PDB entry 7YJM | electron microscopy, 3.20 A resolution | chains B and C of the 5 polymer chains in the assembly

[Chain B]
Name: Long chain base biosynthesis protein 2a
Source organism: Arabidopsis thaliana
Notes: EC 2.3.1.50
UniProtKB: Q9LSZ9 (LCB2A_ARATH); numbering as in UniProt (aligned over 1-489)
Amino-acid sequence (489 residues; numbered 1 to 489; the number before each row is that of its first residue):
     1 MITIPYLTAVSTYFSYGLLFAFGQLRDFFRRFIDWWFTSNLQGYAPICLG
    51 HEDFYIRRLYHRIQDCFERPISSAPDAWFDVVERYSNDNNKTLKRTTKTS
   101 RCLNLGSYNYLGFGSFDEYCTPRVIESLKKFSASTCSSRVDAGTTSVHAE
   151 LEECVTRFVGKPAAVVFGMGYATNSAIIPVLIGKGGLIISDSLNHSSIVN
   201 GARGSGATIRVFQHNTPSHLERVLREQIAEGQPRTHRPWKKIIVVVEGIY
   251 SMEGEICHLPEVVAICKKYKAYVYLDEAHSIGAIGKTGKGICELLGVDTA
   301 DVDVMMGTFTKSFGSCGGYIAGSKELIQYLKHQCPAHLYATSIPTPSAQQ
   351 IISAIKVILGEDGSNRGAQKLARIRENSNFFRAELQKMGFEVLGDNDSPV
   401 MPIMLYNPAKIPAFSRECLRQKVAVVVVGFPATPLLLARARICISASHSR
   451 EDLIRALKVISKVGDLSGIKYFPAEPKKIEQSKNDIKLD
Not modelled in the structure: 37-40, 476-489
Small-molecule neighbours:
  - pyridoxal phosphate (PLP): Met169, Gly170, Tyr171, Asn174, His195, Ser197, Ile198, Glu247, Asp276, Ala278, His279, Met306, Thr308, Thr310, Lys311, Gly317
  - Z1T (N-[(2S,3R,4E)-1,3-dihydroxyoctadec-4-en-2-yl]tetracosanamide): Tyr13, Tyr16, Gly17, Leu18, Phe20, Ala21, Tyr55, Phe430, Leu435
Swiss-Prot annotation at these positions:
  - modified residue: Lys311 (N6-(pyridoxal phosphate)lysine)
Reported in the primary citation:
  - binding site for pyridoxal phosphate: Lys311
  - binding site for Z1T: Tyr55

[Chain C]
Name: Transmembrane protein, putative (DUF3317)
Source organism: Arabidopsis thaliana
UniProtKB: A8MSB8 (A8MSB8_ARATH); numbering as in UniProt (aligned over 1-56)
Amino-acid sequence (77 residues; numbered -20 to 56; the number before each row is that of its first residue; numbers below 1 keep their minus sign (Met-20 is residue -20)):
   -20 MADYKDDDDKSGPDEVDASGRMNWVQRKIYLYNVTFGLYMLDWWERYLFN
    30 SLVVVLMWFVLYNGTRYFSELFQRHLT
Not modelled in the structure: -20 to 0, 49-56
Construct notes: initiating methionine (-20); expression tag (-19 to 0)

[Interface between chain B and chain C]
Contacting residue pairs (25; chain B residue first):
  Ser11(B) - Thr14(C)
  Ser15(B) - Phe15(C)
  Leu18(B) - Phe15(C)
  Leu18(B) - Leu17(C)  hydrophobic
  Leu19(B) - Leu20(C)  hydrophobic
  Phe22(B) - Glu24(C)
  Arg26(B) - Asp21(C)  salt bridge
  Arg26(B) - Trp23(C)
  Arg26(B) - Glu24(C)  salt bridge
  Leu59(B) - Met19(C)  hydrophobic
  Arg62(B) - Met19(C)
  Arg62(B) - Glu24(C)  salt bridge
  Ile63(B) - Met19(C)  hydrophobic
  Asn407(B) - Thr14(C)  hydrogen bond (side chain-backbone)
  Pro408(B) - Met19(C)
  Ala409(B) - Val13(C)
  Ala409(B) - Gly16(C)
  Ala409(B) - Tyr18(C)
  Lys410(B) - Val13(C)
  Lys410(B) - Thr14(C)
  Ala413(B) - Tyr9(C)
  Ala413(B) - Val13(C)  hydrophobic
  Arg416(B) - Tyr18(C)  hydrogen bond
  Leu466(B) - Leu10(C)
  Ser467(B) - Leu10(C)
Also at the interface, not in a pair above, chain B (20 interface residues in all): Phe14, Pro412, Glu417
Also at the interface, not in a pair above, chain C (16 interface residues in all): Arg6, Asn12, Phe28

[In short]
20 residues of chain B and 16 residues of chain C are in contact; the contacts include 2 hydrogen bonds and 3
salt bridges. Among the polar pairs are Arg26(B)-Asp21(C), Arg26(B)-Glu24(C) and Arg62(B)-Glu24(C). From the
paper: a binding site for pyridoxal phosphate at Lys311(B); a binding site for Z1T at Tyr55(B).
Here chain B is Long chain base biosynthesis protein 2a and chain C is Transmembrane protein, putative
(DUF3317), both from Arabidopsis thaliana. Entry 7YJM (Cryo-EM structure of the monomeric atSPT-ORM1 complex)
was determined by electron microscopy, deposited together with 7YJK, 7YJN and 7YJO.
